8H93 - chains A and D of the 6 polymer chains in the assembly; structure by electron microscopy, 3.01 A resolution.

== Chain A (and D) ==
Name: NACHT, LRR and PYD domains-containing protein 5
From: Mus musculus
Notes: chain D of this document is another copy of the same molecule, construct and numbering; everything in this record applies to it too
UniProt: Q9R1M5 (NALP5_MOUSE); residues 1-1059 here correspond to UniProt positions 105-1163 (UniProt number = residue number + 104)
Amino-acid sequence (1059 residues; numbered 1 to 1059; the number before each row is that of its first residue):
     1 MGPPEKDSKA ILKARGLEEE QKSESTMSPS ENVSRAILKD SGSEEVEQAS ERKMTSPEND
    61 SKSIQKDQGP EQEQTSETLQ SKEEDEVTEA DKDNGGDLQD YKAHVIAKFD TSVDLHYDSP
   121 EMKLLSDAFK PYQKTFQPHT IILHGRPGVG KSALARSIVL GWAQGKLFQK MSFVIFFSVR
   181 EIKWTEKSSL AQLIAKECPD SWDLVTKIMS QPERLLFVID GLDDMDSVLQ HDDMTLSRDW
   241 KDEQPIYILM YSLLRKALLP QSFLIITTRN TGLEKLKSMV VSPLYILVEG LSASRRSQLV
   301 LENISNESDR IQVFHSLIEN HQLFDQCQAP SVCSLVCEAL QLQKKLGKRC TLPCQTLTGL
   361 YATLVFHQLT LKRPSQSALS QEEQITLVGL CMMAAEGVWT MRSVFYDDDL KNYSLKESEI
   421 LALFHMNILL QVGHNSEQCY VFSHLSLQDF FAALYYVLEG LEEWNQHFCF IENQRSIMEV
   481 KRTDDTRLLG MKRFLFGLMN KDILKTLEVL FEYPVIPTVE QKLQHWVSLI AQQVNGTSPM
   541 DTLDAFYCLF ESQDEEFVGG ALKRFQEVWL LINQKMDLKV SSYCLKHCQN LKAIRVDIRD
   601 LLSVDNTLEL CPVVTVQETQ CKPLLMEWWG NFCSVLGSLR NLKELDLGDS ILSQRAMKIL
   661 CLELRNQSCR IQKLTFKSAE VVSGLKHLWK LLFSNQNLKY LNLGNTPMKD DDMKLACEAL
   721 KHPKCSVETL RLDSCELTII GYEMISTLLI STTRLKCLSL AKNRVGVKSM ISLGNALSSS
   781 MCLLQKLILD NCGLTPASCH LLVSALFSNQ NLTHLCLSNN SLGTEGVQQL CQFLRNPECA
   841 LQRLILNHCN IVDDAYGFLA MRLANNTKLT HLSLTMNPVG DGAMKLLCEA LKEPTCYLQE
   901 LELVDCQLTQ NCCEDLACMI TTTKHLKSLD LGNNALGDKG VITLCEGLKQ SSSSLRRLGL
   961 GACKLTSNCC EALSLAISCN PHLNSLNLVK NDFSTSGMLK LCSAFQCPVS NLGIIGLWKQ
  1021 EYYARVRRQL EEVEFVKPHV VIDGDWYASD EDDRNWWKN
Unresolved in the structure: 1-96, 471-484
Curated features (UniProtKB/Swiss-Prot):
  - binding site (ATP): Gly145 to Ser152

== How chain A and chain D interact ==
Pairs across the interface (13; chain A residue first):
  Gln832(A) with Glu889(D), hydrogen bond
  Asp854(A) with Gly882(D); Leu886(D)
  Ala860(A) with Met861(D), hydrophobic
  Met861(A) with Leu886(D), hydrophobic
  Gly882(A) with Asp854(D)
  Leu886(A) with Gly857(D); Phe858(D); Met861(D), hydrophobic
  Glu889(A) with Gln832(D), hydrogen bond; Arg835(D), salt bridge; Phe858(D)
  Glu893(A) with Arg835(D), salt bridge
Also at the interface, not in a pair above, chain A (14 interface residues in all): Gln828, Gly857, Phe858, Arg862, Lys885, Ala890
Also at the interface, not in a pair above, chain D (13 interface residues in all): Gln828, Ala864, Lys885, Glu893

== In short ==
The interface between chain A and chain D involves 14 residues on one side and 13 on the other; the contacts
include 2 hydrogen bonds and 2 salt bridges. Among the polar pairs are Glu889(A)-Arg835(D),
Glu893(A)-Arg835(D) and Gln832(A)-Glu889(D).
Chain A and chain D are both NACHT, LRR and PYD domains-containing protein 5 (Mus musculus); the structure,
Structure of dimeric mouse SCMC core complex, was determined by electron microscopy (same publication as 8H94,
8H95 and 8H96).
